7ML1 - chains D and G of the 30 polymer chains in the assembly; structure by electron microscopy, 4.00 A resolution.

[Chain D]
Name: DNA-directed RNA polymerase II subunit RPB4
Organism: Saccharomyces cerevisiae
UniProtKB: A0A6A5PTI6 (A0A6A5PTI6_YEASX); residues 1-221 here = UniProt positions 1-221
Chain sequence (221 residues; row label = number of the first residue in the row):
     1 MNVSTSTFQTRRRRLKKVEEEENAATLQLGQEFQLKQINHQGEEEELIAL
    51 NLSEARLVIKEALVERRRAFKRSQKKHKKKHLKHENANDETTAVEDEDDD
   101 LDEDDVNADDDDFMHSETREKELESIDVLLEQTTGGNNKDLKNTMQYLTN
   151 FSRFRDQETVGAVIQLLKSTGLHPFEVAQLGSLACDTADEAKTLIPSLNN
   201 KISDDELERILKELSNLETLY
Disordered / not traced: 1-23, 77-117

[Chain G]
Name: DNA-directed RNA polymerase II subunit RPB7
Organism: Saccharomyces cerevisiae
UniProtKB: A0A6A5Q270 (A0A6A5Q270_YEASX); numbering as in UniProt (aligned over 1-171)
Chain sequence (171 residues; numbered 1 to 171; the number before each row is that of its first residue):
     1 MFFIKDLSLNITLHPSFFGPRMKQYLKTKLLEEVEGSCTGKFGYILCVLD
    51 YDNIDIQRGRILPTDGSAEFNVKYRAVVFKPFKGEVVDGTVVSCSQHGFE
   101 VQVGPMKVFVTKHLMPQDLTFNAGSNPPSYQSSEDVITIKSRIRVKIEGC
   151 ISQVSSIHAIGSIKEDYLGAI

[Interface between chain D and chain G]
Contacting residue pairs (65; chain D residue first):
  Ala-24(D) with Lys-83(G); Glu-85(G)
  Ala-25(D) with Lys-83(G); Gly-84(G); Glu-85(G)
  Leu-29(D) with Phe-82(G), hydrophobic
  Glu-32(D) with Phe-42(G)
  Phe-33(D) with Phe-3(G), hydrophobic; Lys-80(G)
  Gln-37(D) with Lys-5(G), hydrogen bond
  His-40(D) with Asp-6(G), salt bridge; Leu-7(G); Lys-73(G), hydrogen bond (backbone-side chain); Tyr-74(G), hydrogen bond (side chain-backbone); Arg-75(G)
  Leu-47(D) with Phe-3(G), hydrophobic
  Ile-48(D) with Phe-3(G); Ile-4(G)
  Ala-49(D) with Phe-2(G)
  Leu-50(D) with Met-1(G); Phe-2(G), hydrogen bond (backbone-backbone)
  Val-58(D) with Ile-4(G), hydrophobic
  Ile-59(D) with Val-77(G), hydrophobic
  Leu-63(D) with Cys-47(G), hydrophobic
  Arg-66(D) with Glu-35(G), salt bridge; Cys-47(G); Val-48(G), hydrogen bond (side chain-backbone)
  Asn-138(D) with Glu-35(G); Gly-36(G); Ile-45(G); Leu-46(G), hydrogen bond (side chain-backbone)
  Asp-140(D) with Pro-105(G)
  Leu-141(D) with Leu-46(G), hydrophobic
  Asn-143(D) with Gln-102(G)
  Thr-144(D) with Leu-46(G); Gly-104(G); Pro-105(G)
  Tyr-147(D) with Val-87(G); Asp-88(G), hydrogen bond (side chain-backbone); Gly-89(G); Gln-102(G); Val-103(G), hydrophobic; Gly-104(G)
  Phe-151(D) with Asp-88(G); Gly-89(G); Thr-90(G); Arg-142(G)
  Arg-153(D) with Arg-144(G)
  Phe-175(D) with Met-1(G), hydrophobic; Glu-85(G)
  Ala-178(D) with Met-1(G), hydrophobic
  Gln-179(D) with Met-1(G); Val-86(G), hydrogen bond (side chain-backbone)
  Leu-183(D) with Val-86(G), hydrophobic; Arg-144(G)
  Ala-184(D) with Arg-144(G)
  Asp-189(D) with Tyr-167(G), hydrogen bond
  Glu-190(D) with Tyr-167(G)
  Thr-193(D) with Glu-165(G); Tyr-167(G)
  Leu-194(D) with Val-86(G); Arg-144(G); Tyr-167(G); Leu-168(G), hydrophobic
  Pro-196(D) with Gly-84(G)
Also at the interface, not in a pair above, chain D (41 interface residues in all): Ile-38, Asn-39, Ala-55, Ser-73, Thr-134, Asn-137, Leu-148, Asn-150
Also at the interface, not in a pair above, chain G (42 interface residues in all): Gln-24, Leu-31, Lys-41, Lys-146, Asp-166

[In short]
Chain D and chain G form an interface of 41 and 42 residues respectively; the contacts include 9 hydrogen
bonds and 2 salt bridges. Among the polar pairs are His-40(D)/Asp-6(G), Arg-66(D)/Glu-35(G) and
Gln-37(D)/Lys-5(G).
Chain D is DNA-directed RNA polymerase II subunit RPB4 and chain G is DNA-directed RNA polymerase II subunit
RPB7, both from Saccharomyces cerevisiae; the structure, RNA polymerase II pre-initiation complex (PIC2), was
determined by electron microscopy (same publication as 7MEI, 7MK9, 7MKA, 7ML0, 7ML2, 7ML3 and 7ML4).
